Entry 8QYZ (X-ray diffraction, 3.00 A resolution); this record covers chains A and C of the 3 polymer chains in the assembly.

Chain A:
Molecule: GTP-binding nuclear protein GSP1/CNR1
From: Saccharomyces cerevisiae S288C
UniProt: P32835 (GSP1_YEAST); residues 1-182 here = UniProt positions 1-182
Amino-acid sequence (182 residues; each row starts with the number of its first residue):
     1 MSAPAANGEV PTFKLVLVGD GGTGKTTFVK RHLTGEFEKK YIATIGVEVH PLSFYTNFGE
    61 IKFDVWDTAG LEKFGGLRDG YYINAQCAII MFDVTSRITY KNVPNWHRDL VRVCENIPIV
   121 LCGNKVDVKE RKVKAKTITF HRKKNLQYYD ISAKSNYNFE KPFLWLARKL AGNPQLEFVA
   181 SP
Disordered / not traced: 1-9, 182
Differences from the reference sequence: engineered mutation L71 (Gln in P32835)
Metal / ion sites: Mg2+: T26, T44 (together with GTP)
Small-molecule neighbours: GTP (guanosine-5'-triphosphate): D20, G21, G22, T23, G24, K25, T26, T27, F37, E38, K39, K40, Y41, I42, A43, T44, D67, T68, A69, G70, L71, N124, K125, D127, V128, S152, A153, K154
UniProt features mapped onto this chain:
  - region: K39 to V47 (Switch-I), G70 to Q86 (Switch-II)
  - binding site (GTP): D20 to T27, G70, N124 to D127, S152 to K154
  - modified residue: S2 (N-acetylserine)

Chain C:
Molecule: Exportin-1
From: Saccharomyces cerevisiae S288C
Notes: engineered mutation(s): del(377-413)
UniProt: P30822 (XPO1_YEAST); residue numbers follow UniProt; this construct covers 1-376, 414-1084
Amino-acid sequence (1048 residues; row label = number of the first residue in the row; note: 37 numbers in that range are skipped by the numbering (no residue carries them; nothing is unmodelled there); numbering starts at 0):
     0 GMEGILDFSN DLDIALLDQV VSTFYQGSGV QQKQAQEILT KFQDNPDAWQ KADQILQFST
    60 NPQSKFIALS ILDKLITRKW KLLPNDHRIG IRNFVVGMII SMCQDDEVFK TQKNLINKSD
   120 LTLVQILKQE WPQNWPEFIP ELIGSSSSSV NVCENNMIVL KLLSEEVFDF SAEQMTQAKA
   180 LHLKNSMSKE FEQIFKLCFQ VLEQGSSSSL IVATLESLLR YLHWIPYRYI YETNILELLS
   240 TKFMTSPDTR AITLKCLTEV SNLKIPQDND LIKRQTVLFF QNTLQQIATS VMPVTADLKA
   300 TYANANGNDQ SFLQDLAMFL TTYLARNRAL LESDESLREL LLNAHQYLIQ LSKIEERELF
   360 KTTLDYWHNL VADLFYE
   414 PLKKHIYEEI CSQLRLVIIE NMVRPEEVLV VENDEGEIVR EFVKESDTIQ LYKSEREVLV
   474 YLTHLNVIDT EEIMISKLAR QIDGSEWSWH NINTLSWAIG SISGTMSEDT EKRFVVTVIK
   534 DLLDLTVKKR GKDNKAVVAS DIMYVVGQYP RFLKAHWNFL RTVILKLFEF MHETHEGVQD
   594 MACDTFIKIV QKCKYHFVIQ QPRESEPFIQ TIIRDIQKTT ADLQPQQVHT FYKACGIIIS
   654 EERSVAERNR LLSDLMQLPN MAWDTIVEQS TANPTLLLDS ETVKIIANII KTNVAVCTSM
   714 GADFYPQLGH IYYNMLQLYR AVSSMISAQV AAEGLIATKT PKVRGLRTIK KEILKLVETY
   774 ISKARNLDDV VKVLVEPLLN AVLEDYMNNV PDARDAEVLN CMTTVVEKVG HMIPQGVILI
   834 LQSVFECTLD MINKDFTEYP EHRVEFYKLL KVINEKSFAA FLELPPAAFK LFVDAICWAF
   894 KHNNRDVEVN GLQIALDLVK NIERMGNVPF ANEFHKNYFF IFVSETFFVL TDSDHKSGFS
   954 KQALLLMKLI SLVYDNKISV PLYQEAEVPQ GTSNQVYLSQ YLANMLSNAF PHLTSEQIAS
  1014 FLSALTKQYK DLVVFKGTLR DFLVQIKEVG GDPTDYLFAE DKENALMEQN RLEREKAAKI
  1074 GGLLKPSELD D
Disordered / not traced: 0-2, 1056-1084
Differences from the reference sequence: expression tag (0)
UniProt features mapped onto this chain:
  - modified residue: S1080 (Phosphoserine)

Interface between chain A and chain C:
Pairs across the interface (88; chain A residue first):
  G21(A) - R898(C)  hydrogen bond (backbone-side chain)
  G22(A) - R898(C)  hydrogen bond (backbone-side chain)
  K39(A) - D447(C)  salt bridge
  K39(A) - P853(C)
  K39(A) - E854(C)  salt bridge
  K40(A) - T850(C)
  K40(A) - E851(C)  salt bridge
  Y41(A) - N896(C)
  G46(A) - Q35(C)
  V47(A) - Q35(C)  hydrogen bond (backbone-side chain)
  V49(A) - Q31(C)
  W66(A) - F23(C)  hydrophobic
  W66(A) - Q31(C)
  L71(A) - D947(C)
  E72(A) - S946(C)
  E72(A) - D947(C)  hydrogen bond (backbone-side chain)
  K73(A) - N896(C)  hydrogen bond
  K73(A) - S946(C)
  K73(A) - D947(C)  hydrogen bond (backbone-side chain)
  G76(A) - T39(C)
  G76(A) - Q42(C)  hydrogen bond (backbone-side chain)
  L77(A) - F23(C)  hydrophobic
  L77(A) - L38(C)
  L77(A) - T39(C)
  L77(A) - Q42(C)
  D79(A) - F65(C)
  D79(A) - K117(C)  salt bridge
  G80(A) - Y24(C)  hydrogen bond (backbone-side chain)
  G80(A) - F65(C)
  Y81(A) - F23(C)  hydrophobic
  Y81(A) - Q35(C)  hydrogen bond
  Y81(A) - T39(C)
  I83(A) - Y24(C)
  I83(A) - Q62(C)
  I83(A) - F65(C)  hydrophobic
  I83(A) - N113(C)
  N84(A) - Q25(C)
  N84(A) - Q62(C)  hydrogen bond
  D93(A) - R898(C)  salt bridge
  S96(A) - R898(C)  hydrogen bond
  I98(A) - K949(C)
  I98(A) - S950(C)
  T99(A) - R898(C)
  K101(A) - E172(C)  salt bridge
  N105(A) - F169(C)
  R108(A) - F169(C)
  R112(A) - N116(C)
  R112(A) - L120(C)
  R112(A) - L161(C)
  R112(A) - E164(C)  salt bridge
  R112(A) - E165(C)  salt bridge
  R112(A) - F169(C)
  V113(A) - F65(C)  hydrophobic
  V113(A) - N113(C)
  E115(A) - K112(C)
  E115(A) - N116(C)
  K125(A) - R898(C)
  K129(A) - E458(C)
  R131(A) - E458(C)  hydrogen bond (side chain-backbone)
  R131(A) - S459(C)
  K134(A) - E458(C)  salt bridge
  A135(A) - D460(C)
  A135(A) - Q463(C)
  H141(A) - E357(C)  salt bridge
  R142(A) - M317(C)
  R142(A) - K360(C)
  R142(A) - T361(C)  hydrogen bond
  R142(A) - D364(C)  salt bridge
  K143(A) - K254(C)
  K143(A) - T257(C)
  K143(A) - E258(C)  salt bridge
  K143(A) - N261(C)
  K143(A) - M317(C)
  K144(A) - R219(C)
  N145(A) - K254(C)  hydrogen bond
  N145(A) - S310(C)
  N145(A) - Q313(C)  hydrogen bond
  N145(A) - D314(C)  hydrogen bond
  Q147(A) - E355(C)  hydrogen bond
  Q147(A) - E357(C)
  D150(A) - S459(C)
  D150(A) - D460(C)  hydrogen bond (side chain-backbone)
  S155(A) - L442(C)
  S155(A) - V444(C)
  S155(A) - E454(C)
  Y157(A) - E440(C)  hydrogen bond
  Y157(A) - L442(C)  hydrophobic
  Y157(A) - S459(C)
Also at the interface, not in a pair above, chain A (52 interface residues in all): K14, T23, P104, N116, V126, K136, Y148, N156, K169
Also at the interface, not in a pair above, chain C (64 interface residues in all): I66, S69, K73, Q173, G306, N307, Q309, V456, K457, T461, K1040

Overview:
52 residues of chain A face 64 of chain C across their interface; the contacts include 19 hydrogen bonds and
12 salt bridges. Polar pairs include K39(A)-D447(C), K39(A)-E854(C) and K40(A)-E851(C). Bound to chain A: GTP.
Curated annotation (UniProt) lists 16 GTP-binding residues on chain A.
Here chain A is GTP-binding nuclear protein GSP1/CNR1 and chain C is Exportin-1, both from Saccharomyces
cerevisiae S288C. Entry 8QYZ (Crystal structure of hiNES2 in complex with Xpo1 and RanGTP) was determined by
X-ray diffraction.
